6D51 - chain A; structure by X-ray diffraction, 1.83 A resolution.

# Chain A
Name: Probable L, D-transpeptidase 3
Source organism: Mycobacterium tuberculosis
Notes: EC 2.3.2.-
UniProt: O06825 (LDT3_MYCTU); residues 2-240 here correspond to UniProt positions 33-271 (UniProt number = residue number + 31)
Amino-acid sequence (260 residues; numbered -19 to 240; the number before each row is that of its first residue; numbers below 1 keep their minus sign (Met-19 is residue -19)):
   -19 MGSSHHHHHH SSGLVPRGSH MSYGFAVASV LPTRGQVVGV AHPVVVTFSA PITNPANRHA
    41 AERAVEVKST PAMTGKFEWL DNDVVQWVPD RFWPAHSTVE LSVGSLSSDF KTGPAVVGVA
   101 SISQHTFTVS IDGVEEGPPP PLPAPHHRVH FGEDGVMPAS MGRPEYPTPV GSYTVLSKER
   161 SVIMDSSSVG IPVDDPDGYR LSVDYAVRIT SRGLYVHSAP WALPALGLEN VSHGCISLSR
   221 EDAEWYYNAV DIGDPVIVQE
Disordered / not traced: -19 to 1, 122-125
Covalent attachments: acetyl group (ACE) linked to Cys215
Sequence notes: initiating methionine (-19); expression tag (-18 to 1)
Metal / ion sites: Ca2+: Val17, Asp231
Residues lining bound ligands: acetyl group (ACE): Met164, Tyr179, His197, His213, Gly214
UniProt features mapped onto this chain:
  - active site: His197 (Proton donor/acceptor), Cys215 (Nucleophile)
  - site: Cys215 (Covalently binds to acetyl group of faropenem)

# Summary
Covalently linked acetyl group: at Cys215. The Ca2+ site is built by Val17 and Asp231. From UniProt:
active-site residues His197 and Cys215.
Chain A is Probable L, D-transpeptidase 3 (Mycobacterium tuberculosis); the structure, Crystal structure of
L,D-transpeptidase 3 from Mycobacterium tuberculosis in complex with a faropenem-derived adduct, was
determined by X-ray diffraction together with 6D4K and 6D5A from the same study.
